PDB entry 4Y7Y | X-ray diffraction, 2.40 A resolution | chains Q and R of the 32 polymer chains in the assembly

# Chain Q
Protein: Proteasome subunit alpha type-4
Organism: Saccharomyces cerevisiae (strain ATCC 204508 / S288c)
Notes: EC 3.4.25.1
Reference sequence: P40303 (PSA4_YEAST); residues -1 to 252 here correspond to UniProt positions 1-254 (UniProt number = residue number + 2)
Sequence (254 residues; numbered -1 to 252; the number before each row is that of its first residue; numbers below 1 keep their minus sign (Met-1 is residue -1)):
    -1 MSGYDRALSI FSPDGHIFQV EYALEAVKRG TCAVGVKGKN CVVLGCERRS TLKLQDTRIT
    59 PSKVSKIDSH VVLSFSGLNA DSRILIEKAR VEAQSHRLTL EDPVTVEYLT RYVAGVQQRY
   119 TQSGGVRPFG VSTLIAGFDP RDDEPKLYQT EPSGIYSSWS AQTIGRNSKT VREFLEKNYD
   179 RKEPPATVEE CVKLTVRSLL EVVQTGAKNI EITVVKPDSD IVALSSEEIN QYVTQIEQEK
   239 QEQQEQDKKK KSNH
Disordered / not traced: -1 to 0, 241-252
Curated features (UniProtKB/Swiss-Prot):
  - modified residue: Thr58 (Phosphothreonine)

# Chain R
Protein: Proteasome subunit alpha type-5
Organism: Saccharomyces cerevisiae (strain ATCC 204508 / S288c)
Notes: EC 3.4.25.1
Reference sequence: P32379 (PSA5_YEAST); residues -7 to 252 here correspond to UniProt positions 1-260 (UniProt number = residue number + 8)
Sequence (260 residues; row label = number of the first residue in the row; numbers below 1 keep their minus sign (Met-7 is residue -7)):
    -7 MFLTRSEYDR GVSTFSPEGR LFQVEYSLEA IKLGSTAIGI ATKEGVVLGV EKRATSPLLE
    53 SDSIEKIVEI DRHIGCAMSG LTADARSMIE HARTAAVTHN LYYDEDINVE SLTQSVCDLA
   113 LRFGEGASGE ERLMSRPFGV ALLIAGHDAD DGYQLFHAEP SGTFYRYNAK AIGSGSEGAQ
   173 AELLNEWHSS LTLKEAELLV LKILKQVMEE KLDENNAQLS CITKQDGFKI YDNEKTAELI
   233 KELKEKEAAE SPEEADVEMS
Disordered / not traced: -7 to 0, 118-124, 243-252

# Chain Q / chain R interface
Residue-residue contacts - 66 pairs, chain Q then chain R:
  Asp3(Q) - Glu117(R)
  Arg4(Q) - Asp1(R)  salt bridge
  Arg4(Q) - Glu117(R)
  Ala5(Q) - Val4(R)  hydrophobic
  Ala5(Q) - Glu117(R)
  Ala5(Q) - Ser127(R)
  Ser7(Q) - Ser127(R)
  Ser7(Q) - Arg128(R)
  Ile8(Q) - Asp1(R)
  Ile8(Q) - Gln15(R)
  Phe9(Q) - Gln15(R)
  Phe9(Q) - Tyr18(R)  hydrophobic
  Phe9(Q) - Ser19(R)
  Phe9(Q) - Ala22(R)  hydrophobic
  Phe9(Q) - Leu73(R)  hydrophobic
  Phe9(Q) - Arg128(R)
  Phe9(Q) - Pro129(R)
  Phe9(Q) - Gly131(R)
  Ser10(Q) - Tyr18(R)
  Pro11(Q) - Tyr18(R)  hydrophobic
  Pro11(Q) - Glu21(R)
  Asp12(Q) - Glu21(R)
  Gly13(Q) - Tyr18(R)
  Gly13(Q) - Glu21(R)
  Gly13(Q) - Ala22(R)
  His14(Q) - Leu25(R)
  Ile15(Q) - Leu73(R)  hydrophobic
  Ile15(Q) - Arg128(R)
  Lys35(Q) - Glu52(R)  salt bridge
  Gln116(Q) - Ala75(R)
  Gln116(Q) - Asp76(R)
  Gln116(Q) - Arg128(R)
  Thr119(Q) - Arg128(R)  hydrogen bond (backbone-side chain)
  Gln120(Q) - Met126(R)
  Gln120(Q) - Ser127(R)  hydrogen bond (backbone-backbone)
  Gln120(Q) - Arg128(R)
  Gln120(Q) - Pro129(R)
  Gln120(Q) - Phe130(R)
  Ser121(Q) - Ser127(R)
  Gly122(Q) - Ser127(R)
  Ser151(Q) - Ala75(R)
  Gly152(Q) - Ala75(R)
  Ile153(Q) - Thr74(R)
  Ile153(Q) - Ala75(R)
  Ser155(Q) - Leu51(R)
  Ser155(Q) - Ser55(R)
  Ser156(Q) - Leu51(R)
  Ser156(Q) - Glu52(R)  hydrogen bond (backbone-backbone)
  Ser156(Q) - Ser55(R)  hydrogen bond (backbone-side chain)
  Trp157(Q) - Thr47(R)
  Trp157(Q) - Ser48(R)
  Trp157(Q) - Leu50(R)
  Trp157(Q) - Leu51(R)
  Trp157(Q) - Glu52(R)
  Ser158(Q) - Leu50(R)  hydrogen bond (backbone-backbone)
  Ser158(Q) - Glu52(R)  hydrogen bond
  Ala159(Q) - Leu50(R)
  Leu173(Q) - Leu50(R)  hydrophobic
  Glu174(Q) - Ser48(R)  hydrogen bond
  Glu174(Q) - Pro49(R)
  Glu174(Q) - Leu50(R)
  Tyr177(Q) - Leu50(R)  hydrophobic
  Arg179(Q) - Pro49(R)  hydrogen bond (side chain-backbone)
  Arg179(Q) - Leu50(R)
  Arg179(Q) - Leu51(R)  hydrogen bond (side chain-backbone)
  Arg179(Q) - Glu52(R)
Interface residues without a listed pair, chain Q (32 interface residues in all): Tyr154, Arg170
Interface residues without a listed pair, chain R (28 interface residues in all): Ser53, Glu57

# Overview
The interface between chain Q and chain R involves 32 residues on one side and 28 on the other; the contacts
include 9 hydrogen bonds and 2 salt bridges. Polar pairs include Arg4(Q)-Asp1(R), Lys35(Q)-Glu52(R) and
Thr119(Q)-Arg128(R).
Here chain Q is Proteasome subunit alpha type-4 and chain R is Proteasome subunit alpha type-5, both from
Saccharomyces cerevisiae (strain ATCC 204508 / S288c). Entry 4Y7Y (Yeast 20S proteasome in complex with
Ac-LAA-ep) was determined by X-ray diffraction, deposited together with 4Y69, 4Y6A, 4Y6V, 4Y6Z, 4Y70, 4Y74 and
34 further entries.
